PDB entry 8WIF | electron microscopy, 2.90 A resolution | chains a and j of the 23 polymer chains in the assembly

Chain a:
Molecule: 16S rRNA
Source organism: Mycolicibacterium smegmatis MC2 155
Sequence (1528 nucleotides; row label = number of the first residue in the row):
     1 UUUUUGUUUG GAGAGUUUGA UCCUGGCUCA GGACGAACGC UGGCGGCGUG CUUAACACAU
    61 GCAAGUCGAA CGGAAAGGCC CUUUCGGGGG UACUCGAGUG GCGAACGGGU GAGUAACACG
   121 UGGGUGAUCU GCCCUGCACU UUGGGAUAAG CCUGGGAAAC UGGGUCUAAU ACCGAAUACA
   181 CCCUGCUGGU CGCAUGGCCU GGUAGGGGAA AGCUUUUGCG GUGUGGGAUG GGCCCGCGGC
   241 CUAUCAGCUU GUUGGUGGGG UGAUGGCCUA CCAAGGCGAC GACGGGUAGC CGGCCUGAGA
   301 GGGUGACCGG CCACACUGGG ACUGAGAUAC GGCCCAGACU CCUACGGGAG GCAGCAGUGG
   361 GGAAUAUUGC ACAAUGGGCG CAAGCCUGAU GCAGCGACGC CGCGUGAGGG AUGACGGCCU
   421 UCGGGUUGUA AACCUCUUUC AGCACAGACG AAGCGCAAGU GACGGUAUGU GCAGAAGAAG
   481 GACCGGCCAA CUACGUGCCA GCAGCCGCGG UAAUACGUAG GGUCCGAGCG UUGUCCGGAA
   541 UUACUGGGCG UAAAGAGCUC GUAGGUGGUU UGUCGCGUUG UUCGUGAAAA CUCACAGCUU
   601 AACUGUGGGC GUGCGGGCGA UACGGGCAGA CUAGAGUACU GCAGGGGAGA CUGGAAUUCC
   661 UGGUGUAGCG GUGGAAUGCG CAGAUAUCAG GAGGAACACC GGUGGCGAAG GCGGGUCUCU
   721 GGGCAGUAAC UGACGCUGAG GAGCGAAAGC GUGGGGAGCG AACAGGAUUA GAUACCCUGG
   781 UAGUCCACGC CGUAAACGGU GGGUACUAGG UGUGGGUUUC CUUCCUUGGG AUCCGUGCCG
   841 UAGCUAACGC AUUAAGUACC CCGCCUGGGG AGUACGGCCG CAAGGCUAAA ACUCAAAGGA
   901 AUUGACGGGG GCCCGCACAA GCGGCGGAGC AUGUGGAUUA AUUCGAUGCA ACGCGAAGAA
   961 CCUUACCUGG GUUUGACAUG CACAGGACGC CGGCAGAGAU GUCGGUUCCC UUGUGGCCUG
  1021 UGUGCAGGUG GUGCAUGGCU GUCGUCAGCU CGUGUCGUGA GAUGUUGGGU UAAGUCCCGC
  1081 AACGAGCGCA ACCCUUGUCU CAUGUUGCCA GCACGUUAUG GUGGGGACUC GUGAGAGACU
  1141 GCCGGGGUCA ACUCGGAGGA AGGUGGGGAU GACGUCAAGU CAUCAUGCCC CUUAUGUCCA
  1201 GGGCUUCACA CAUGCUACAA UGGCCGGUAC AAAGGGCUGC GAUGCCGUGA GGUGGAGCGA
  1261 AUCCUUUCAA AGCCGGUCUC AGUUCGGAUC GGGGUCUGCA ACUCGACCCC GUGAAGUCGG
  1321 AGUCGCUAGU AAUCGCAGAU CAGCAACGCU GCGGUGAAUA CGUUCCCGGG CCUUGUACAC
  1381 ACCGCCCGUC ACGUCAUGAA AGUCGGUAAC ACCCGAAGCC GGUGGCCUAA CCCUUGUGGA
  1441 GGGAGCCGUC GAAGGUGGGA UCGGCGAUUG GGACGAAGUC GUAACAAGGU AGCCGUACCG
  1501 GAAGGUGCGG CUGGAUCACC UCCUUUCU
Disordered / not traced: 1-6, 1524-1528

Chain j:
Protein: 30S ribosomal protein S9
Source organism: Mycolicibacterium smegmatis MC2 155
Reference sequence: A0QSP9 (RS9_MYCS2); residues 1-150 here = UniProt positions 1-150
Amino-acid sequence (150 residues; each row starts with the number of its first residue):
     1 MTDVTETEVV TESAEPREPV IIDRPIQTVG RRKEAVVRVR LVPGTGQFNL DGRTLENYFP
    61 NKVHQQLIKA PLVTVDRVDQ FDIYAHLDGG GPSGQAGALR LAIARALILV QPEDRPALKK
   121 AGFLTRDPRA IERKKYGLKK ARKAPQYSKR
Disordered / not traced: 1-24

How chain a and chain j interact:
Pairs across the interface (103):
  G924(a) - Gln146(j)  base contact
  C925(a) - Gln146(j)  hydrogen bond to the sugar
  G948(a) - Lys149(j)  sugar contact
  C949(a) - Tyr147(j)  sugar contact
  C952(a) - Arg150(j)  base contact
  G1097(a) - Arg126(j)  hydrogen bond to the phosphate
  G1097(a) - Pro128(j)  sugar contact
  U1098(a) - Arg31(j)  salt bridge to the phosphate
  U1098(a) - Arg126(j)  salt bridge to the phosphate
  C1099(a) - Arg31(j)  salt bridge to the phosphate
  C1099(a) - Arg105(j)  salt bridge to the phosphate
  C1108(a) - Arg38(j)  hydrogen bond to the sugar
  C1109(a) - Arg38(j)  salt bridge to the phosphate
  A1110(a) - Gln27(j)  sugar contact
  A1110(a) - Arg40(j)  hydrogen bond to the phosphate
  A1110(a) - His86(j)  salt bridge to the phosphate
  A1127(a) - Gln27(j)  sugar contact
  C1128(a) - Gln27(j)  sugar contact
  C1128(a) - Arg38(j)  hydrogen bond to the base
  U1129(a) - Val29(j)  phosphate contact
  U1129(a) - Arg31(j)  phosphate contact
  U1129(a) - Val36(j)  sugar contact
  U1129(a) - Arg38(j)  sugar contact
  C1130(a) - Arg31(j)  salt bridge to the phosphate
  A1157(a) - Lys120(j)  salt bridge to the phosphate
  G1158(a) - Lys119(j)  salt bridge to the phosphate
  G1159(a) - Arg115(j)  salt bridge to the phosphate
  G1159(a) - Lys119(j)  hydrogen bond to the base
  A1160(a) - Arg115(j)  salt bridge to the phosphate
  A1160(a) - Leu124(j)  sugar contact
  A1160(a) - Thr125(j)  hydrogen bond to the phosphate
  A1160(a) - Arg126(j)  sugar contact
  A1161(a) - Thr125(j)  hydrogen bond to the phosphate
  G1167(a) - Glu132(j)  sugar contact
  G1167(a) - Lys135(j)  hydrogen bond to the sugar
  G1168(a) - Arg133(j)  hydrogen bond to the sugar
  G1168(a) - Lys135(j)  phosphate contact
  A1169(a) - Tyr136(j)  phosphate contact
  C1211(a) - Arg150(j)  sugar contact
  A1212(a) - Ser148(j)  phosphate contact
  A1212(a) - Arg150(j)  phosphate contact
  U1213(a) - Gln146(j)  hydrogen bond to the phosphate
  U1213(a) - Ser148(j)  phosphate contact
  G1214(a) - Lys139(j)  salt bridge to the phosphate
  G1214(a) - Pro145(j)  phosphate contact
  G1214(a) - Gln146(j)  hydrogen bond to the phosphate
  A1229(a) - Arg53(j)  sugar contact
  C1230(a) - Gly90(j)  hydrogen bond to the sugar
  C1230(a) - Gly91(j)  sugar contact
  C1230(a) - Pro92(j)  base contact
  C1230(a) - Gln95(j)  hydrogen bond to the sugar
  A1231(a) - Asp88(j)  phosphate contact
  A1231(a) - Gly89(j)  hydrogen bond to the phosphate
  A1231(a) - Gly90(j)  sugar contact
  A1232(a) - Glu34(j)  sugar contact
  C1324(a) - Gln146(j)  sugar contact
  C1324(a) - Tyr147(j)  sugar contact
  C1324(a) - Lys149(j)  salt bridge to the phosphate
  G1325(a) - Lys143(j)  sugar contact
  G1325(a) - Ala144(j)  hydrogen bond to the sugar
  C1326(a) - Arg142(j)  sugar contact
  U1327(a) - Arg142(j)  salt bridge to the phosphate
  A1328(a) - Arg142(j)  salt bridge to the phosphate
  G1329(a) - Arg32(j)  hydrogen bond to the base
  G1329(a) - Lys33(j)  base contact
  G1329(a) - Arg129(j)  base contact
  G1329(a) - Ala130(j)  sugar contact
  G1329(a) - Ile131(j)  sugar contact
  U1330(a) - Ala130(j)  phosphate contact
  U1330(a) - Ile131(j)  phosphate contact
  U1330(a) - Glu132(j)  hydrogen bond to the phosphate
  U1330(a) - Arg142(j)  phosphate contact
  A1331(a) - Lys140(j)  salt bridge to the phosphate
  A1331(a) - Ala141(j)  phosphate contact
  A1331(a) - Arg142(j)  hydrogen bond to the phosphate
  A1331(a) - Lys143(j)  hydrogen bond to the phosphate
  A1332(a) - Lys140(j)  salt bridge to the phosphate
  A1332(a) - Lys143(j)  salt bridge to the phosphate
  U1333(a) - Lys140(j)  hydrogen bond to the base
  C1349(a) - Lys139(j)  salt bridge to the phosphate
  U1350(a) - Lys134(j)  salt bridge to the phosphate
  U1350(a) - Tyr136(j)  phosphate contact
  U1350(a) - Gly137(j)  hydrogen bond to the phosphate
  U1350(a) - Leu138(j)  phosphate contact
  G1351(a) - Arg133(j)  salt bridge to the phosphate
  G1351(a) - Lys134(j)  salt bridge to the phosphate
  G1351(a) - Lys135(j)  phosphate contact
  G1351(a) - Tyr136(j)  hydrogen bond to the phosphate
  C1352(a) - Arg133(j)  phosphate contact
  C1352(a) - Lys134(j)  hydrogen bond to the phosphate
  G1353(a) - Glu34(j)  phosphate contact
  G1354(a) - Lys33(j)  phosphate contact
  G1354(a) - Glu34(j)  phosphate contact
  G1354(a) - Gly90(j)  phosphate contact
  G1354(a) - Gly91(j)  hydrogen bond to the phosphate
  G1354(a) - Ile131(j)  phosphate contact
  U1355(a) - Lys33(j)  salt bridge to the phosphate
  U1355(a) - Gly91(j)  phosphate contact
  U1355(a) - Pro92(j)  phosphate contact
  U1355(a) - Ser93(j)  hydrogen bond to the phosphate
  U1355(a) - Gly94(j)  hydrogen bond to the phosphate
  G1356(a) - Lys33(j)  hydrogen bond to the base
  G1356(a) - Ser93(j)  hydrogen bond to the phosphate
Interface residues without a listed pair, chain a (52 interface residues in all): G1165, C1273, U1323
Interface residues without a listed pair, chain j (54 interface residues in all): Thr28, Tyr58, Pro60, His64, Leu87

Summary:
52 residues of chain a and 54 residues of chain j are in contact, with 29 hydrogen bonds and 23 salt bridges.
Among the polar pairs are C1128(a)-Arg38(j), G1159(a)-Lys119(j) and G1329(a)-Arg32(j).
Chain a is 16S rRNA and chain j is 30S ribosomal protein S9, both from Mycolicibacterium smegmatis MC2 155;
the structure, Cryo- EM structure of Mycobacterium smegmatis 30S ribosomal subunit (body 2) of 70S ribosome
and RafH, was determined by electron microscopy together with 8WHX, 8WHY, 8WI7, 8WI8, 8WI9, 8WIB, 8WIC and
8WID from the same study.
